Entry 7UWC (electron microscopy, 4.00 A resolution); this record covers chains E and F of the 31 polymer chains in the assembly.

# Chain E
Protein: V-type proton ATPase catalytic subunit A
From: Citrus limon
Notes: EC 7.1.2.2
Reference sequence: Q9SM09 (VATA_CITUN); residue numbers follow UniProt; this construct covers 1-623
Sequence (623 residues; row label = number of the first residue in the row):
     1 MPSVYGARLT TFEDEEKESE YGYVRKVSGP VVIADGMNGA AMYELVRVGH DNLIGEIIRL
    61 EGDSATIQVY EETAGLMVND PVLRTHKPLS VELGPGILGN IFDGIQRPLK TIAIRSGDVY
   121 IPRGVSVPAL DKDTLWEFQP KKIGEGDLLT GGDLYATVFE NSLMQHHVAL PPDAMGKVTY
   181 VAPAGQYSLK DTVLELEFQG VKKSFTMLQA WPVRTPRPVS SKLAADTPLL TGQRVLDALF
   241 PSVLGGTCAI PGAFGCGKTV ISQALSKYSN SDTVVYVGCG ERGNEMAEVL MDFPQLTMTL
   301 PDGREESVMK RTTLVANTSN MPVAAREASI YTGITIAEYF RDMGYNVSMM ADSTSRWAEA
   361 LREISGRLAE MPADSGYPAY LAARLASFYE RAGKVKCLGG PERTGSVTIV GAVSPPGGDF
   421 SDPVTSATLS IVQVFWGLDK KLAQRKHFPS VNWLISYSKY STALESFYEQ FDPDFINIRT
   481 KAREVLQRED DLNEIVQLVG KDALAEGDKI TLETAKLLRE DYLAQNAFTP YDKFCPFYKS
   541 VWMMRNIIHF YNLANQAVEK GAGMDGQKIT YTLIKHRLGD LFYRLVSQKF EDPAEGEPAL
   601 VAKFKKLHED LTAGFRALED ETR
Unresolved in the structure: 1-20
Curated features (UniProtKB/Swiss-Prot):
  - binding site (ATP): Gly252 to Thr259

# Chain F
Protein: V-type proton ATPase subunit B2
From: Citrus limon
Reference sequence: A0A067FXK2 (A0A067FXK2_CITSI); residue numbers follow UniProt; this construct covers 1-488
Sequence (488 residues; numbered 1 to 488; the number before each row is that of its first residue):
     1 MGVAQNNVDM EEGTLEVAME YRTVTGVAGP LVILDKVKGP KYYEIVNIRL GDGTMRRGQV
    61 LEVDGEKAVV QVFEGTSGID NKFTTVQFTG EVLKTPVSLD MLGRIFNGSG KPIDNGPPIL
   121 PEAYLDISGS SINPSERTYP EEMIQTGIST IDVMNSIARG QKIPLFSAAG LPHNEIAAQI
   181 CRQAGLVKRL EKTDNLLEDG EEDNFAIVFA AMGVNMETAQ FFKRDFEENG SMERVTLFLN
   241 LANDPTIERI ITPRIALTTA EYLAYECGKH VLVILTDMSS YADALREVSA AREEVPGRRG
   301 YPGYMYTDLA QIYERAGRIE GRKGSITQIP ILTMPNDDIT HPTPDLTGYI TEGQIYIDRQ
   361 LQNRQIYPPI NVLPSLSRLM KSAIGEGMTR RDHSDVSNQL YANYAIGKDV QAMKAVVGEE
   421 ALSSEDLLYL EFLDKFERKF VAQGAYDSRN IFQSLDLAWT LLRIFPRELL HRIPGKTLDQ
   481 YYSRDAAN
Unresolved in the structure: 1-11, 190-199, 485-488

# Interface between chain E and chain F
Contacting residue pairs (69; chain E residue first):
  Arg25(E) with Asp64(F); Gly65(F), hydrogen bond (backbone-backbone)
  Lys26(E) with Val63(F); Asp64(F)
  Val27(E) with Tyr42(F); Glu62(F); Val63(F), hydrogen bond (backbone-backbone)
  Gly29(E) with Tyr42(F), hydrogen bond (backbone-side chain)
  Thr73(E) with Tyr42(F)
  Ala74(E) with Tyr42(F), hydrophobic
  Gly75(E) with Tyr42(F), hydrogen bond (backbone-backbone)
  Leu76(E) with Lys41(F); Tyr42(F), hydrogen bond (backbone-backbone)
  Met77(E) with Pro40(F)
  Val78(E) with Pro40(F), hydrogen bond (backbone-backbone); Val63(F), hydrophobic; Gly65(F)
  Leu109(E) with Pro134(F); Ser135(F), hydrogen bond (backbone-side chain)
  Val119(E) with Asn133(F), hydrogen bond (backbone-backbone); Ile319(F), hydrophobic; Arg322(F)
  Tyr120(E) with Ser130(F); Ser131(F); Glu261(F), hydrogen bond; Tyr265(F)
  Ile121(E) with Ser130(F), hydrogen bond (backbone-side chain); Ser131(F), hydrogen bond (backbone-backbone)
  Ala253(E) with Tyr349(F)
  Phe254(E) with Asp345(F); Tyr349(F), hydrogen bond (backbone-side chain)
  Gly255(E) with Gln354(F); Arg378(F)
  Gly257(E) with Arg378(F)
  Gly280(E) with Tyr306(F), hydrogen bond (backbone-side chain)
  Arg282(E) with Tyr349(F); Ile350(F); Glu352(F); Arg378(F)
  Asn284(E) with Arg137(F), hydrogen bond; Tyr139(F); Lys162(F); Glu352(F), hydrogen bond; Leu379(F)
  Ala287(E) with Arg137(F); Thr138(F)
  Glu288(E) with Tyr139(F)
  Leu290(E) with Ser135(F)
  Met291(E) with Tyr139(F), hydrophobic
  Thr318(E) with Ser131(F); Pro134(F)
  Ser319(E) with Ala310(F); Glu314(F)
  Asn320(E) with Ser131(F), hydrogen bond; Glu314(F), hydrogen bond (side chain-backbone)
  Met321(E) with Pro134(F)
  Val323(E) with Thr307(F)
  Arg362(E) with Gly303(F), hydrogen bond (side chain-backbone)
  Gly366(E) with Val295(F)
  Gly376(E) with Val295(F)
  Ser414(E) with Tyr349(F)
  Pro415(E) with Tyr349(F), hydrogen bond (backbone-side chain)
  Gly417(E) with Thr340(F)
  Gln444(E) with Leu373(F); Tyr401(F)
  Lys446(E) with Tyr401(F)
  Phe528(E) with Lys381(F)
  Phe590(E) with His471(F); Arg472(F)
Also at the interface, not in a pair above, chain E (54 interface residues in all): Ser28, Lys110, Gly252, Cys256, Lys258, Gly283, Met286, Glu359, Arg367, Ser375, Pro416, Ala443, Arg445, Tyr583
Also at the interface, not in a pair above, chain F (52 interface residues in all): Val92, Ile132, Glu136, Pro140, Gly160, Pro296, Gly297, Ala316, Gly348, Leu376, Ala402, Glu468, Pro474

# In short
54 residues of chain E face 52 of chain F across their interface, with 19 hydrogen bonds. Polar pairs include
Gly29(E)-Tyr42(F), Leu109(E)-Ser135(F) and Tyr120(E)-Glu261(F). From UniProt: 8 ATP-binding residues on chain
E.
Here chain E is V-type proton ATPase catalytic subunit A and chain F is V-type proton ATPase subunit B2, both
from Citrus limon. Entry 7UWC (Citrus V-ATPase State 2, H in contact with subunit a) was determined by
electron microscopy together with 7UW9, 7UWA, 7UWB and 7UWD from the same study.
